PDB entry 7DUI | X-ray diffraction, 3.62 A resolution | chains A and P of the 23 polymer chains in the assembly

Chain A:
Molecule: 30S Ribosomal RNA rRNA
From: Thermus thermophilus HB8
Sequence (1522 nucleotides; each row starts with the number of its first residue; note: 42 numbers in that range are skipped by the numbering (no residue carries them; nothing is unmodelled there); a row labelled like 190A-190L holds insertion residues (190A, then the next letters in order); numbering starts at 0):
     0 UUUGUUGGAG AGUCUGAUCC UGGCUCAGGG UGAACGCUGG CGGCGUGCCU AAGACAUGCA
    60 AGUCGUGCGG G
    73 CCGCGGGGUU UU
    88 ACUCCG
    95 UGGUC
   101 AGCGGCGGAC GGGUGAGUAA CGCGUGGGU
  129A G
   130 ACCUACCCGG AAGAGGGGGA CAACCCGGGG AAACUCGGGC UAAUCCCCCA UGUGGACCCG
   190 C
190A-190L CCCUUGGGGUGU
   191 GUCCAAAGGG CUUU
   216 GCCCGCUUCC GGAUGGGCCC GCGUCCCAUC AGCUAGUUGG UGGGGUAAUG GCCCACCAAG
   276 GCGACGACGG GUAGCCGGUC UGAGAGGAUG GCCGGCCACA GGGGCACUGA GACACGGGCC
   336 CCACUCCUAC GGGAGGCAGC AGUUAGGAAU CUUCCGCAAU GGGCGCAAGC CUGACGGAGC
   396 GACGCCGCUU GGAGGAAGAA GCCCUUCGGG GUGUAAACUC CUGAA
   442 CCCGGGACGA AACCCCCGAC GA
   474 GGGGACUGAC GGUACCGGG
   494 GUAAUAGCGC CGGCCAACUC CGUGCCAGCA GCCGCGGUAA UACGGAGGGC GCGAGCGUUA
   554 CCCGGAUUCA CUGGGCGUAA AGGGCGUGUA GGCGGCCUGG GGCGUCCCAU GUGAAAGACC
   614 ACGGCUCAAC CGUGGGGGAG CGUGGGAUAC GCUCAGGCUA GACGGUGGGA GAGGGUGGUG
   674 GAAUUCCCGG AGUAGCGGUG AAAUGCGCAG AUACCGGGAG GAACGCCGAU GGCGAAGGCA
   734 GCCACCUGGU CCACCCGUGA CGCUGAGGCG CGAAAGCGUG GGGAGCAAAC CGGAUUAGAU
   794 ACCCGGGUAG UCCACGCCCU AAACGAUGCG CGCUAGGUCU CUGGGUCU
   848 CCUGGGGGCC GAAGCUAACG CGUUAAGCGC GCCGCCUGGG GAGUACGGCC GCAAGGCUGA
   908 AACUCAAAGG AAUUGACGGG GGCCCGCACA AGCGGUGGAG CAUGUGGUUU AAUUCGAAGX
   968 AACGCGAAGA ACCUUACCAG GCCUUGACAU GCUAGG
 1003A G
  1004 AACCCGGGUG AAAGCCUGGG GUGCCCC
1030A-1030D GCGA
  1031 GGGGAGCCCU AGCACAGGUG CUGCAUGGCC GUCGUCAGCU CGUGCCGUGA GGUGUUGGGU
  1091 UAAGUCCCGC AACGAGCGCA ACCCCCGCCG UUAGUUGCCA GCGGUUCGGC CGGGCACUCU
  1151 AACGGGACUG CCCGCGAAA
  1171 GCGGGAGGAA GGAGGGGACG ACGUCUGGUC AGCAUGGCCC UUACGGCCUG GGCGACACAC
  1231 GUGCUACAAU GCCCACUACA AAGCGAUGCC ACCCGGCAAC GGGGAGCUAA UCGCAAAAAG
  1291 GUGGGCCCAG UUCGGAUUGG GGUCUGCAAC CCGACCCCAU GAAGCCGGAA UCGCUAGUAA
  1351 UCGCGGAUCA G
 1361A C
  1362 CAUGCCGCGG UGAAUACGUU CCCGGGCCUU GUACACACXG CCXGUXACGC CAUGGGAGCG
  1422 GGCUCUACCC GAAGUCGCCG GG
  1446 AGCCUACGGG
  1459 CAGGCGCCGA GGGUAGGGCC CGUGACUGGG GCGAAGUCGU AACAAGGUAG CUGUACCGGA
  1519 AGGUGCGGCU GGAUCCACUC CUUUCU
Disordered / not traced: 0-4, 1534-1538
Modified / non-standard residues: PSU (pseudouridine-5'-monophosphate) at position 516, 7MG (7N-methyl-8-hydroguanosine-5'-monophosphate) at position 527, M2G (N2-dimethylguanosine-5'-monophosphate) at position 966, 5MC (5-methylcytidine-5'-monophosphate) at position 967, 2MG (2N-methylguanosine-5'-monophosphate) at position 1207, 5MC (5-methylcytidine-5'-monophosphate) at position 1400, 4OC (4n,o2'-methylcytidine-5'-monophosphate) at position 1402, 5MC (5-methylcytidine-5'-monophosphate) at position 1404, 5MC (5-methylcytidine-5'-monophosphate) at position 1407, UR3 (3-methyluridine-5'-monophoshate) at position 1498, MA6 (6N-dimethyladenosine-5'-monophoshate) at position 1518, MA6 (6N-dimethyladenosine-5'-monophoshate) at position 1519, PSU (pseudouridine-5'-monophosphate) at position 1540, PSU (pseudouridine-5'-monophosphate) at position 1541
Ion coordination: Mg2+ site 1: U5 (shared with 1 residue of chain H); Mg2+ site 2 near G21 (its only coordinating residue here); Mg2+ site 3 near G46 (its only coordinating residue here); Mg2+ site 4 near C48 (its only coordinating residue here); Mg2+ site 5: A59, C386, U387; Mg2+ site 6: G61, G105; Mg2+ site 7: G70, U98; Mg2+ site 8: G107, G326; Mg2+ site 9: A109, G331; Mg2+ site 10: G111, G112; Mg2+ site 11 near G117 (its only coordinating residue here); Mg2+ site 12: C121, G124, U125; 95 more Mg2+ sites not listed
Small-molecule neighbours: HKO (N-[(1R,2R,3R,4S,5R)-4-[(2R,3R,6S)-6-(aminomethyl)-3-azanyl-oxan-2-yl]oxy-5-azanyl-2-[[(3S,4S,5S,6R)-5-(methylamino)-4,6-bis(oxidanyl)-2-oxabicyclo[4.1.0]heptan-3-yl]oxy]-3-oxidanyl-cyclohexyl]pyridine-3-sulfonamide): 5MC_1404, G1405, U1406, 5MC_1407, A1408, C1409, G1491, A1493, G1494, U1495, C1496, G1497

Chain P:
Molecule: 30S ribosomal protein S16
From: Thermus thermophilus HB8
Reference sequence: Q5SJH3 (RS16_THET8); numbering as in UniProt (aligned over 1-88)
Amino-acid sequence (88 residues; each row starts with the number of its first residue):
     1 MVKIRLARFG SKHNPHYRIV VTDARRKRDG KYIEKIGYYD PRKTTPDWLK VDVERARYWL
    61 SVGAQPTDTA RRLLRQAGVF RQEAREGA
Disordered / not traced: 84-88

Interface between chain A and chain P:
Pairs across the interface - 95 pairs, chain A then chain P:
  C43(A) / Lys-12(P)  phosphate contact
  C43(A) / His-13(P)  phosphate contact
  G44(A) / Ser-11(P)  phosphate contact
  G44(A) / Lys-12(P)  salt bridge to the phosphate
  C110(A) / Arg-25(P)  hydrogen bond to the sugar
  G111(A) / Lys-27(P)  salt bridge to the phosphate
  G112(A) / Lys-27(P)  phosphate contact
  A134(A) / Met-1(P)  base contact
  A134(A) / Arg-25(P)  base contact
  C135(A) / Met-1(P)  hydrogen bond to the base
  C136(A) / Met-1(P)  sugar contact
  C136(A) / Gly-63(P)  hydrogen bond to the sugar
  C136(A) / Gln-65(P)  sugar contact
  C137(A) / Ser-61(P)  hydrogen bond to the sugar
  C137(A) / Val-62(P)  sugar contact
  C137(A) / Gly-63(P)  sugar contact
  G227(A) / Val-62(P)  hydrogen bond to the base
  A228(A) / Val-2(P)  sugar contact
  A228(A) / Tyr-58(P)  sugar contact
  A228(A) / Trp-59(P)  phosphate contact
  A228(A) / Val-62(P)  sugar contact
  U229(A) / Asp-23(P)  sugar contact
  U229(A) / Ile-33(P)  sugar contact
  U229(A) / Trp-59(P)  phosphate contact
  G230(A) / Asp-23(P)  sugar contact
  G230(A) / Arg-25(P)  sugar contact
  G231(A) / Arg-26(P)  salt bridge to the phosphate
  G309(A) / Asp-29(P)  sugar contact
  G309(A) / Gly-30(P)  phosphate contact
  G309(A) / Lys-31(P)  phosphate contact
  G310(A) / Arg-26(P)  phosphate contact
  G310(A) / Lys-27(P)  salt bridge to the phosphate
  G310(A) / Gly-30(P)  phosphate contact
  G310(A) / Lys-31(P)  hydrogen bond to the phosphate
  C311(A) / Arg-26(P)  salt bridge to the phosphate
  A374(A) / Tyr-17(P)  sugar contact
  U375(A) / Leu-6(P)  sugar contact
  U375(A) / Tyr-17(P)  sugar contact
  U375(A) / Arg-28(P)  hydrogen bond to the base
  U375(A) / Thr-69(P)  hydrogen bond to the phosphate
  G376(A) / Arg-5(P)  hydrogen bond to the phosphate
  G376(A) / Leu-6(P)  hydrogen bond to the phosphate
  G376(A) / Arg-28(P)  sugar contact
  G376(A) / Thr-67(P)  hydrogen bond to the phosphate
  G377(A) / Lys-3(P)  salt bridge to the phosphate
  G377(A) / Arg-5(P)  salt bridge to the phosphate
  G377(A) / Ala-24(P)  sugar contact
  C390(A) / Arg-28(P)  hydrogen bond to the phosphate
  G391(A) / Arg-8(P)  phosphate contact
  G391(A) / Arg-28(P)  salt bridge to the phosphate
  G392(A) / Arg-8(P)  salt bridge to the phosphate
  G392(A) / Lys-12(P)  phosphate contact
  G392(A) / His-13(P)  salt bridge to the phosphate
  A393(A) / Lys-12(P)  salt bridge to the phosphate
  A393(A) / His-13(P)  salt bridge to the phosphate
  C449(A) / Arg-42(P)  hydrogen bond to the base
  C449(A) / Lys-43(P)  hydrogen bond to the phosphate
  G450(A) / Pro-15(P)  sugar contact
  G450(A) / Pro-41(P)  sugar contact
  G450(A) / Lys-43(P)  salt bridge to the phosphate
  A452(A) / Lys-43(P)  salt bridge to the phosphate
  A452(A) / Arg-72(P)  salt bridge to the phosphate
  A453(A) / Asp-68(P)  hydrogen bond to the sugar
  A453(A) / Arg-72(P)  sugar contact
  C454(A) / Asp-68(P)  sugar contact
  G462(A) / Gln-82(P)  hydrogen bond to the base
  A463(A) / Arg-75(P)  salt bridge to the phosphate
  A463(A) / Phe-80(P)  sugar contact
  A463(A) / Arg-81(P)  sugar contact
  A463(A) / Gln-82(P)  hydrogen bond to the sugar
  A463(A) / Glu-83(P)  hydrogen bond to the sugar
  G474(A) / Arg-75(P)  salt bridge to the phosphate
  G474(A) / Arg-81(P)  sugar contact
  G474(A) / Glu-83(P)  sugar contact
  C483(A) / His-13(P)  sugar contact
  A607(A) / Lys-31(P)  base contact
  A608(A) / Arg-18(P)  hydrogen bond to the phosphate
  A608(A) / Tyr-32(P)  sugar contact
  A609(A) / Arg-18(P)  salt bridge to the phosphate
  G616(A) / Thr-45(P)  sugar contact
  G617(A) / Asn-14(P)  base contact
  G617(A) / Thr-44(P)  sugar contact
  G617(A) / Thr-45(P)  sugar contact
  C623(A) / Ser-11(P)  sugar contact
  C624(A) / Phe-9(P)  phosphate contact
  C624(A) / Gly-10(P)  sugar contact
  C624(A) / Ser-11(P)  sugar contact
  C624(A) / Asn-14(P)  sugar contact
  C624(A) / His-16(P)  sugar contact
  G625(A) / Phe-9(P)  phosphate contact
  G625(A) / His-16(P)  sugar contact
  U626(A) / Arg-18(P)  salt bridge to the phosphate
  U626(A) / Lys-35(P)  salt bridge to the phosphate
  U626(A) / Tyr-38(P)  phosphate contact
  G627(A) / Lys-35(P)  salt bridge to the phosphate
Interface residues without a listed pair, chain A (46 interface residues in all): G378, A451
Interface residues without a listed pair, chain P (52 interface residues in all): Tyr-39, Lys-50, Leu-60

Overview:
The interface between chain A and chain P involves 46 residues on one side and 52 on the other; the contacts
include 19 hydrogen bonds and 21 salt bridges. Polar contacts include C135(A)/Met-1(P), G227(A)/Val-62(P) and
U375(A)/Arg-28(P). Ligands of chain A: compound HKO.
Chain A is 30S Ribosomal RNA rRNA and chain P is 30S ribosomal protein S16, both from Thermus thermophilus
HB8; the structure, Crystal structure of the Thermus thermophilus (HB8) 30S ribosomal subunit with mRNA and
cognate transfer RNA ..., was determined by X-ray diffraction.
